PDB entry 2E2J | X-ray diffraction, 3.50 A resolution | chains R and A of the 13 polymer chains in the assembly

Chain R:
Molecule: 9-nt RNA strand
Sequence (9 nucleotides; numbered 2 to 10; the number before each row is that of its first residue):
     2 AUCGAGAGG
Bound ions: Mg2+: G10 (shared with Asp-481(A) of chain A)

Chain A:
Protein: DNA-directed RNA polymerase II largest subunit
From: Saccharomyces cerevisiae
Notes: EC 2.7.7.6
Reference sequence: P04050 (RPB1_YEAST); numbering as in UniProt (aligned over 1-1733)
Amino-acid sequence (1733 residues; each row starts with the number of its first residue):
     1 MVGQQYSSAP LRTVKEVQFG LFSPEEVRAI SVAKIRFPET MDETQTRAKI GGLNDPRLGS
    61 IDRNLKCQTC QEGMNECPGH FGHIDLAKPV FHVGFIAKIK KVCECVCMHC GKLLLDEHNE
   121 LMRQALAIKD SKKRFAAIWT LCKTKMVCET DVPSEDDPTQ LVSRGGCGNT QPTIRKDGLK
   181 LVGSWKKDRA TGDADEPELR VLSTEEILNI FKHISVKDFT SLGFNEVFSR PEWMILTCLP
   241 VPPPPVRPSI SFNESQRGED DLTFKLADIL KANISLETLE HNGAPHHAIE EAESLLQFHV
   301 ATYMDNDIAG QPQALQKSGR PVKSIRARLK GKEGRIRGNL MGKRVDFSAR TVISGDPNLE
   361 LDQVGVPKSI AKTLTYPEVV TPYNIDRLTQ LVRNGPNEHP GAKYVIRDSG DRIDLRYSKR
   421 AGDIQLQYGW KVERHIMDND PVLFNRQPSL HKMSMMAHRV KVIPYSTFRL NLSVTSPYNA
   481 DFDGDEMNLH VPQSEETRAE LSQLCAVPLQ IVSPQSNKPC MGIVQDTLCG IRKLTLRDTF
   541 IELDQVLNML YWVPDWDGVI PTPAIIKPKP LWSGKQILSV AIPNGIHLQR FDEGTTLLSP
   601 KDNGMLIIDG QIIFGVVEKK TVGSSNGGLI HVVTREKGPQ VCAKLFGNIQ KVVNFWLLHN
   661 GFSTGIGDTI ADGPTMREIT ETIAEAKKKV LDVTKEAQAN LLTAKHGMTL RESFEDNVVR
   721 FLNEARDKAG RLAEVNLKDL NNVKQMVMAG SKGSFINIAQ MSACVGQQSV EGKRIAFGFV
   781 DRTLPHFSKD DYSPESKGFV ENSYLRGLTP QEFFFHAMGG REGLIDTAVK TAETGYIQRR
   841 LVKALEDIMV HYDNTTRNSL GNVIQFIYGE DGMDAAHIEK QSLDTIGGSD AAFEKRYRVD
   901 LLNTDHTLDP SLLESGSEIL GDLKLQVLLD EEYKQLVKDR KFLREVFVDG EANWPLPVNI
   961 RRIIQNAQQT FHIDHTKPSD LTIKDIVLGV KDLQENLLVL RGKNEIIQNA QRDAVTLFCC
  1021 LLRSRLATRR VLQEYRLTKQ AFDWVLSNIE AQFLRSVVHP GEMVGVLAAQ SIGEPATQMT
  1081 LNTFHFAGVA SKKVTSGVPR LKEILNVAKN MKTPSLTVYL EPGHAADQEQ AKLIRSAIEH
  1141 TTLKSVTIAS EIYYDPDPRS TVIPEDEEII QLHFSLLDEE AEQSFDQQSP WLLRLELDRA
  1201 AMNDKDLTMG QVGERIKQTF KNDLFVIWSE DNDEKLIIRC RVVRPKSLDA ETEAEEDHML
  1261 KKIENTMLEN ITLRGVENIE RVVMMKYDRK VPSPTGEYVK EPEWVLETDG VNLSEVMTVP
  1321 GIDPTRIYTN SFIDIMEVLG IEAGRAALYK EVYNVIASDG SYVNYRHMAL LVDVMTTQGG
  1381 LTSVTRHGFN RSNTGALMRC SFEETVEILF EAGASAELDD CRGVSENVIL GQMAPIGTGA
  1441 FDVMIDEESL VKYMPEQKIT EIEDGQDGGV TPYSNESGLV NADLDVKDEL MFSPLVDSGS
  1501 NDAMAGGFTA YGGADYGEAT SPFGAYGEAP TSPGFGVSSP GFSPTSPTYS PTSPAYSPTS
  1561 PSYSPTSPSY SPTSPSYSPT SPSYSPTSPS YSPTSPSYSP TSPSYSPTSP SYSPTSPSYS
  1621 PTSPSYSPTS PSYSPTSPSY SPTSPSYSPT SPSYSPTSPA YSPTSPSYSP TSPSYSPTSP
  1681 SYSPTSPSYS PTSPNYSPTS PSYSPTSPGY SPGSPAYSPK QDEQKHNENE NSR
Unresolved in the structure: 1-2, 155-160, 187-198, 1082-1091, 1177-1186, 1244-1253, 1446-1733
Curated features (UniProtKB/Swiss-Prot):
  - region: Pro-248 to Asp-260 (Lid loop), Asn-306 to Lys-323 (Rudder loop), Pro-810 to Glu-822 (Bridging helix)
  - binding site (Zn(2+)): Cys-67, Cys-70, Cys-77, His-80, Cys-107, Cys-110, Cys-148, Cys-167
  - binding site (Mg(2+)): Asp-481, Asp-483, Asp-485
  - modified residue: Thr-1471 (Phosphothreonine)
  - cross-link (Glycyl lysine isopeptide (Lys-Gly)): Lys-695 (interchain with G-Cter in ubiquitin), Lys-1246 (interchain with G-Cter in ubiquitin), Lys-1350 (interchain with G-Cter in ubiquitin)
  - natural variant: Ser-1653 to Pro-1659 (deletion: In strain: A364A)
  - mutagenesis: Lys-1246 (K1246R: Impairs ubiquitination during transcription stress)
Bound ions: Zn2+ site 1: Cys-67, Cys-70, Cys-77, His-80; Zn2+ site 2: Cys-107, Cys-110, Cys-148, Cys-167; Mg2+ site 1: Asp-481 (shared with G10(R) of chain R); Mg2+ site 2 near Asp-483 (its only coordinating residue here)
Small-molecule neighbours: phosphomethylphosphonic acid guanylate ester (G2P): Arg-446, Pro-448, Asn-479, Asp-481, Asp-483, Thr-831
What the authors report for this chain:
  - catalytic residues: His-1085 (proposed by the authors, not directly observed)
  - mutagenesis - R446A: abolished growth

How chain R and chain A interact:
Contacting residue pairs (7; chain R residue first):
  U3(R) / Lys-323(A)  phosphate contact
  G9(R) / Arg-350(A)  base contact
  G10(R) / Arg-446(A)  hydrogen bond to the sugar
  G10(R) / Gln-447(A)  hydrogen bond to the base
  G10(R) / Asp-481(A)  phosphate contact
  G10(R) / Asp-483(A)  phosphate contact
  G10(R) / Asp-485(A)  phosphate contact
Other interface residues (no listed pair), chain R (4 interface residues in all): A2
Other interface residues (no listed pair), chain A (10 interface residues in all): Phe-252, Pro-448, Gly-484

In short:
4 residues of chain R and 10 residues of chain A are in contact; the contacts include 2 hydrogen bonds. Among
the polar pairs are G10(R)/Gln-447(A) and G10(R)/Arg-446(A). Ligands of chain A: phosphomethylphosphonic acid
guanylate ester. The paper reports the catalytic residue His-1085(A); R446A of chain A abolishes growth.
Here chain R is a 9-nt RNA strand and chain A is DNA-directed RNA polymerase II largest subunit (Saccharomyces
cerevisiae). Entry 2E2J (RNA polymerase II elongation complex in 5 mM Mg+2 with GMPCPP) was determined by
X-ray diffraction (same publication as 2E2H, 2E2I, 2NVQ, 2NVT, 2NVX, 2NVY, 2NVZ and 2YU9).
